Entry 3BNB (X-ray diffraction, 1.45 A resolution); this record covers chain A.

# Chain A
Molecule: Seed lipoxygenase-1
From: Glycine max
Notes: EC 1.13.11.12
Reference sequence: P08170 (LOX1_SOYBN); residues 1-839 here = UniProt positions 1-839
Chain sequence (839 residues; each row starts with the number of its first residue):
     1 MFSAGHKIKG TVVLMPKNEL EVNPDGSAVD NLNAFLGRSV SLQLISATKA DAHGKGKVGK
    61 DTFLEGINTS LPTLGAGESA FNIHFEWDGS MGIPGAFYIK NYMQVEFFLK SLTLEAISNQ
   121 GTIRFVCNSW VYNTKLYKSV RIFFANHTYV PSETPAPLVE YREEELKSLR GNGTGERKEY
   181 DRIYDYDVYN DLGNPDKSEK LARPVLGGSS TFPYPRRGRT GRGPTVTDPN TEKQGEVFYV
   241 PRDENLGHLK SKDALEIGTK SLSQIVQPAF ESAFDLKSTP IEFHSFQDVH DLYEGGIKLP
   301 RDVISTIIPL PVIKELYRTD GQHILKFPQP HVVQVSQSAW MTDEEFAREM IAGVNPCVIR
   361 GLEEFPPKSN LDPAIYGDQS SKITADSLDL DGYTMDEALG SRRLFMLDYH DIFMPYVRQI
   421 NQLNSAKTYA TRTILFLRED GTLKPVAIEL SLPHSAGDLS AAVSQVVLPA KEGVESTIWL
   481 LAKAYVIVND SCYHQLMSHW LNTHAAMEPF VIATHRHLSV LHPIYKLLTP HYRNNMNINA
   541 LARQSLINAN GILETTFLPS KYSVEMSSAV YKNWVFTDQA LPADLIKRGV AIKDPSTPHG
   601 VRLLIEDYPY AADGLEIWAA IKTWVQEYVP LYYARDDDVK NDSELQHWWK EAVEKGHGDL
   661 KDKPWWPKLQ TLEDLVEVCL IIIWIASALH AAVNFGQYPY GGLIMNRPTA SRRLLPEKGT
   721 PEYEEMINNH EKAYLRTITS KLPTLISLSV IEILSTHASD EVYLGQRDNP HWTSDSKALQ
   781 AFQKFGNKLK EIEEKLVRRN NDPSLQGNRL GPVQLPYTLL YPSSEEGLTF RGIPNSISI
Not modelled in the structure: 1-5, 19-30, 117-120
Sequence notes: engineered mutation E160 (Ser in P08170), L553 (Ile in P08170)
Ion coordination: Fe ion: H499, H504, H690, I839
Curated features (UniProtKB/Swiss-Prot):
  - binding site (Fe cation): H499, H504, H690, N694, I839
  - mutagenesis: H494 (H494Q: 37% of wild-type activity; H494S: 8% of wild-type activity), Q495 (Q495A: Reduces catalytic activity; Q495E: No effect on catalytic activity), H499 (H499Q: Inactive), H504 (H504Q/S: Inactive), H517 (H517Q: 33% of wild-type activity), H522 (H522Q: 1% of wild-type activity), H531 (H531Q: 20% of wild-type activity), A542 (A542G: Changes reaction profile to produce almost equal amounts of 13S- and 9R-hydroperoxyoctadecadienoate; A542S: Little effect on reaction profile; A542T/V: Complete loss of activity), L546 (L546A: Reduces catalytic efficiency more than 14000-fold; when associated with A-754), H690 (H690Q: Inactive), N694 (N694G: Reduces catalytic efficiency 5-fold), Q697 (Q697N/E: Reduces catalytic activity), 1 further mutagenesis entry in UniProt
Reported in the primary citation:
  - mutagenesis - I553L: unchanged catalytic activity
  - Fe ion coordination: H499
  - conformationally variable residues (side-chain flip): H499
  - contacts within the chain: Q495-H499
  - mutagenesis - L546A (62-fold), L754A (950-fold): decreased catalytic activity (citing earlier work)

# Summary
The Fe ion site is built by H499, H504, H690 and I839. Curated annotation (UniProt) lists 5 Fe cation-binding
residues and 13 mutagenesis sites. From the paper: L546A and L754A reduce catalytic activity; Fe ion
coordination by H499.
Chain A is Seed lipoxygenase-1 (Glycine max); the structure, Lipoxygenase-1 (Soybean) I553L Mutant, was
determined by X-ray diffraction, deposited together with 3BNC, 3BND and 3BNE.
